Entry 5XBF (X-ray diffraction, 1.80 A resolution); this record covers chains A and B.

Chain A:
Protein: Unconventional myosin-VIIb
Source organism: Homo sapiens
UniProtKB: Q6PIF6 (MYO7B_HUMAN); residues 1601-2116 here = UniProt positions 1601-2116
Sequence (516 residues; numbered 1601 to 2116; the number before each row is that of its first residue):
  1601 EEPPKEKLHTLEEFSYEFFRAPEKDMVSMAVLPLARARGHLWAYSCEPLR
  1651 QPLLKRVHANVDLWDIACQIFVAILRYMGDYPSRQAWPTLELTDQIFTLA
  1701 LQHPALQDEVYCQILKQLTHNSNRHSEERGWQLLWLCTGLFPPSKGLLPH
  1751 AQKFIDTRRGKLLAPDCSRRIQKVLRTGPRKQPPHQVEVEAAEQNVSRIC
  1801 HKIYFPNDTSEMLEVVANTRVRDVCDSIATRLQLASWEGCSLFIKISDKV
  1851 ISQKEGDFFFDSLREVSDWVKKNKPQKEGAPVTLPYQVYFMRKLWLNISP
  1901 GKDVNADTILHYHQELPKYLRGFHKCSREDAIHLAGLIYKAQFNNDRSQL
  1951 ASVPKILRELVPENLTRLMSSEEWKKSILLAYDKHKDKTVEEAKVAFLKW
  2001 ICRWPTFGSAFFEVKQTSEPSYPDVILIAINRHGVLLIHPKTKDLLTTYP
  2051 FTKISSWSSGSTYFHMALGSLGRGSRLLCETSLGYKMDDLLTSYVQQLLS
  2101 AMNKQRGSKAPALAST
Unresolved in the structure: 1601-1606, 1623-1639, 1875-1881, 2071-2073, 2101-2116
UniProt features mapped onto this chain:
  - modified residue: Ser1645 (Phosphoserine)
Residues lining bound ligands: D-malate (MLT): Ser2055, Ser2056, Trp2057, Asp2088, Thr2092
From the paper describing this entry:
  - mutagenesis - K1918E: abolished localization to microvillar enrichment of USH1C
  - mutagenesis - R1921E: decreased localization
  - mutagenesis - L2083P: decreased expression
  - mutagenesis - G2084D: abolished binding to Harmonin (chain B)
  - disease-associated variants - W1642C: decreased stability (proposed by the authors, not directly observed)

Chain B:
Protein: Harmonin
Source organism: Homo sapiens
UniProtKB: Q9Y6N9 (USH1C_HUMAN); residue numbers follow UniProt; this construct covers 428-552
Sequence (125 residues; numbered 428 to 552; the number before each row is that of its first residue):
   428 QDFRKYEEGFDPYSMFTPEQIMGKDVRLLRIKKEGSLDLALEGGVDSPIG
   478 KVVVSAVYERGAAERHGGIVKGDEIMAINGKIVTDYTLAEAEAALQKAWN
   528 QGGDWIDLVVAVCPPKEYDDELTFF
Unresolved in the structure: 428-431, 486-487
From the paper describing this entry:
  - mutagenesis - F552A: decreased binding to Myo7b NCMF

Interface between chain A and chain B:
Contacting residue pairs (52; chain A residue first):
  Phe1843(A) - Phe552(B)  hydrophobic
  Asp1848(A) - Thr550(B)
  Val1850(A) - Thr550(B)
  Val1850(A) - Phe552(B)
  Lys1872(A) - Tyr485(B)
  Arg1892(A) - Phe552(B)
  Trp1895(A) - Phe552(B)  hydrogen bond (side chain-backbone)
  Gln1914(A) - Phe552(B)  hydrogen bond (side chain-backbone)
  Pro1917(A) - Phe551(B)  hydrophobic
  Lys1918(A) - Phe551(B)
  Lys1918(A) - Phe552(B)  hydrogen bond (side chain-backbone)
  Arg1921(A) - Asp546(B)  salt bridge
  Arg1921(A) - Leu549(B)
  Arg1921(A) - Phe551(B)
  Phe1923(A) - Leu549(B)  hydrophobic
  Phe1923(A) - Phe551(B)  hydrophobic
  Ser2009(A) - Phe552(B)
  Ala2010(A) - Phe551(B)
  Phe2011(A) - Leu549(B)
  Phe2012(A) - Leu549(B)
  Glu2013(A) - Tyr545(B)
  Glu2013(A) - Asp546(B)  hydrogen bond (side chain-backbone)
  Glu2013(A) - Leu549(B)
  Lys2015(A) - Tyr545(B)
  Val2025(A) - Glu544(B)
  Val2025(A) - Tyr545(B)  hydrophobic
  Ser2058(A) - Pro475(B)
  Gly2060(A) - Glu469(B)
  Ser2061(A) - Glu469(B)  hydrogen bond (backbone-side chain)
  Ser2061(A) - Ser482(B)  hydrogen bond (side chain-backbone)
  Ser2061(A) - Lys498(B)
  Thr2062(A) - Glu469(B)  hydrogen bond
  Thr2062(A) - Val480(B)
  Thr2062(A) - Val481(B)
  Thr2062(A) - Lys498(B)
  Thr2062(A) - Gly499(B)
  Tyr2063(A) - Glu469(B)
  Tyr2063(A) - Pro475(B)
  Tyr2063(A) - Ile476(B)  hydrophobic
  His2065(A) - Pro475(B)
  Leu2078(A) - Pro475(B)
  Leu2078(A) - Ile476(B)  hydrophobic
  Glu2080(A) - Tyr545(B)
  Thr2081(A) - Asp547(B)
  Ser2082(A) - Lys498(B)  hydrogen bond
  Ser2082(A) - Asp547(B)  hydrogen bond
  Leu2083(A) - Asp547(B)
  Leu2083(A) - Leu549(B)
  Lys2086(A) - Leu549(B)
  Lys2086(A) - Thr550(B)
  Lys2086(A) - Phe551(B)  hydrogen bond (side chain-backbone)
  Lys2086(A) - Phe552(B)
Also at the interface, not in a pair above, chain A (35 interface residues in all): Lys1849, Met1891, Lys1893, Val2014, Leu2090
Also at the interface, not in a pair above, chain B (22 interface residues in all): Ser474, Lys478, Ala483, Pro541, Glu548
From the paper, about this interface:
  - residue pairs: Trp1895(A)-Phe552(B) (hydrogen bond), Gln1914(A)-Phe552(B) (hydrogen bond), Lys1918(A)-Phe552(B), Arg1921(A)-Asp546(B) (salt bridge), Ser2061(A)-Glu469(B) (hydrogen bond), Thr2062(A)-Glu469(B) (hydrogen bond), Tyr2063(A)-Pro475(B) (hydrophobic contact), Tyr2063(A)-Ile476(B) (hydrophobic contact)
  - interface residues, chain A: Phe1843(A), Lys1918(A), Phe1923(A), Leu2083(A), Lys2086(A)
  - hot spots on chain A (mutagenesis) - K1918E, G2060S: abolished binding to Harmonin (chain B)
  - hot spots on chain A (mutagenesis) - K1918R: decreased binding to Harmonin (chain B)
  - hot spots on chain B (mutagenesis) - F552A: abolished binding to Unconventional myosin-VIIb (chain A)

Summary:
35 residues of chain A face 22 of chain B across their interface; the contacts include 10 hydrogen bonds and 1
salt bridge. Polar contacts include Arg1921(A)-Asp546(B), Trp1895(A)-Phe552(B) and Gln1914(A)-Phe552(B). The
authors report hydrogen bonds between Trp1895(A) and Phe552(B), Gln1914(A) and Phe552(B) and Ser2061(A) and
Glu469(B) among others; a contact between Lys1918(A) and Phe552(B); a salt bridge between Arg1921(A) and
Asp546(B). The paper reports that G2084D, K1918E and G2060S of chain A abolish binding to Harmonin (chain B);
interface residues Phe1843(A), Lys1918(A) and Phe1923(A) among others; 8 substitutions were tested in all.
Here chain A is Unconventional myosin-VIIb and chain B is Harmonin, both from Homo sapiens. Entry 5XBF
(Crystal Structure of Myo7b C-terminal MyTH4-FERM in complex with USH1C PDZ3) was determined by X-ray
diffraction.
